PDB entry 8OQP | X-ray diffraction, 2.18 A resolution | chains C and D of the 4 polymer chains in the assembly

# Chain C (and D)
Molecule: Putative acyltransferase Rv0859
From: Mycobacterium tuberculosis H37Rv
Notes: EC 2.3.1.-; chain D of this document is another copy of the same molecule, construct and numbering; everything in this record applies to it too
UniProtKB: O53871 (Y0859_MYCTU); residues 1-403 here = UniProt positions 1-403
Amino-acid sequence (403 residues; each row starts with the number of its first residue):
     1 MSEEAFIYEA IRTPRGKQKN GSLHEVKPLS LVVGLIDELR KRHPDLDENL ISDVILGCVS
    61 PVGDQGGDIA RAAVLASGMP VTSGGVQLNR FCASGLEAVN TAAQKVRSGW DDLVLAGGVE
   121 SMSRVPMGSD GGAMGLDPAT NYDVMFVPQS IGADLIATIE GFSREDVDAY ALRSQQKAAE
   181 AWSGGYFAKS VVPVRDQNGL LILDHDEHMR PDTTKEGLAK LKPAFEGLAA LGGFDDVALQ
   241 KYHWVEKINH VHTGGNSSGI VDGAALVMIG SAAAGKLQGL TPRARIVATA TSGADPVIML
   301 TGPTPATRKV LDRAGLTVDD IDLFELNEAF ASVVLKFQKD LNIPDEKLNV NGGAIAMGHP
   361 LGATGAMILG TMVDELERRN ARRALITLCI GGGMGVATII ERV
Not modelled in the structure: 1
Ligand contacts:
  - 2-azanyl-5-sulfo-benzoic acid (VXZ), molecule 1: Tyr-8, Glu-9, Arg-42, Lys-189, Ser-190, Thr-281, Arg-283, Asp-374, Glu-377
  - 2-azanyl-5-sulfo-benzoic acid (VXZ), molecule 2: Tyr-186, Arg-378, Arg-379, Ala-381

# Chain C / chain D interface
Contacting residue pairs - 114 pairs, chain C then chain D:
  Lys-27(C) / Leu-136(D)  hydrogen bond (side chain-backbone)
  Lys-27(C) / Asp-137(D)
  Leu-29(C) / Ala-133(D)
  Leu-29(C) / Thr-140(D)
  Asp-53(C) / Arg-90(D)  salt bridge
  Pro-61(C) / Pro-61(D)  hydrophobic
  Pro-61(C) / Asp-130(D)
  Val-62(C) / Val-62(D)  hydrophobic
  Val-62(C) / Asp-130(D)
  Gly-63(C) / Asp-130(D)  hydrogen bond (backbone-backbone)
  Gly-63(C) / Gly-132(D)  hydrogen bond (backbone-backbone)
  Gly-63(C) / Ala-133(D)
  Gly-63(C) / Leu-136(D)
  Asp-64(C) / Ala-133(D)
  Asp-64(C) / Leu-136(D)
  Gly-66(C) / Asp-130(D)
  Gly-66(C) / Gly-132(D)
  Gly-66(C) / Ala-133(D)  hydrogen bond (backbone-backbone)
  Gly-67(C) / Phe-91(D)
  Gly-67(C) / Asp-130(D)  hydrogen bond (backbone-side chain)
  Gly-67(C) / Gly-132(D)
  Asp-68(C) / Asn-89(D)
  Asp-68(C) / Arg-90(D)
  Asp-68(C) / Phe-91(D)
  Asp-68(C) / Met-394(D)
  Arg-71(C) / Gly-392(D)  hydrogen bond (side chain-backbone)
  Arg-71(C) / Gly-393(D)
  Arg-71(C) / Met-394(D)
  Leu-75(C) / Pro-296(D)  hydrophobic
  Val-81(C) / Ala-294(D)
  Val-81(C) / Pro-296(D)
  Val-81(C) / Gly-393(D)
  Thr-82(C) / Ser-292(D)
  Thr-82(C) / Gly-293(D)
  Gly-84(C) / Arg-90(D)
  Gly-84(C) / Met-394(D)
  Gly-85(C) / Arg-90(D)
  Gly-85(C) / Met-394(D)
  Val-86(C) / Asn-89(D)
  Val-86(C) / Arg-90(D)
  Gln-87(C) / Gln-87(D)  hydrogen bond
  Gln-87(C) / Leu-88(D)
  Gln-87(C) / Asn-89(D)  hydrogen bond (backbone-backbone)
  Leu-88(C) / Gln-87(D)
  Asn-89(C) / Asp-68(D)
  Asn-89(C) / Val-86(D)
  Asn-89(C) / Gln-87(D)  hydrogen bond (backbone-backbone)
  Arg-90(C) / Asp-53(D)  salt bridge
  Arg-90(C) / Asp-68(D)
  Arg-90(C) / Gly-84(D)
  Arg-90(C) / Gly-85(D)
  Arg-90(C) / Val-86(D)
  Phe-91(C) / Gly-67(D)
  Phe-91(C) / Asp-68(D)
  Glu-97(C) / Lys-105(D)  salt bridge
  Thr-101(C) / Lys-105(D)
  Gln-104(C) / Gln-104(D)
  Gln-104(C) / Lys-105(D)  hydrogen bond
  Gln-104(C) / Ser-108(D)  hydrogen bond
  Gln-104(C) / Trp-110(D)
  Gln-104(C) / Asp-111(D)  hydrogen bond
  Lys-105(C) / Glu-97(D)  salt bridge
  Lys-105(C) / Thr-101(D)  hydrogen bond
  Lys-105(C) / Gln-104(D)  hydrogen bond
  Arg-107(C) / Ser-108(D)  hydrogen bond (side chain-backbone)
  Arg-107(C) / Trp-110(D)
  Ser-108(C) / Gln-104(D)  hydrogen bond
  Ser-108(C) / Arg-107(D)  hydrogen bond (backbone-side chain)
  Trp-110(C) / Gln-104(D)
  Trp-110(C) / Arg-107(D)
  Trp-110(C) / Ile-286(D)
  Trp-110(C) / Val-287(D)
  Trp-110(C) / Ala-288(D)  hydrophobic
  Trp-110(C) / Thr-289(D)
  Trp-110(C) / Arg-313(D)  hydrogen bond (backbone-side chain)
  Asp-111(C) / Gln-104(D)  hydrogen bond
  Asp-130(C) / Pro-61(D)
  Asp-130(C) / Val-62(D)
  Asp-130(C) / Gly-63(D)  hydrogen bond (backbone-backbone)
  Asp-130(C) / Gly-66(D)
  Asp-130(C) / Gly-67(D)  hydrogen bond (side chain-backbone)
  Gly-131(C) / Gly-63(D)
  Gly-131(C) / Gly-67(D)
  Gly-132(C) / Gly-63(D)  hydrogen bond (backbone-backbone)
  Gly-132(C) / Gly-66(D)
  Gly-132(C) / Gly-67(D)
  Ala-133(C) / Leu-29(D)  hydrophobic
  Met-134(C) / Gly-67(D)
  Met-134(C) / Ala-72(D)  hydrophobic
  Met-134(C) / Leu-75(D)  hydrophobic
  Leu-136(C) / Lys-27(D)
  Asp-137(C) / Lys-27(D)  salt bridge
  Thr-140(C) / Leu-29(D)
  Val-144(C) / Leu-75(D)
  Ile-286(C) / Trp-110(D)
  Val-287(C) / Trp-110(D)
  Ala-288(C) / Trp-110(D)  hydrophobic
  Thr-289(C) / Trp-110(D)
  Thr-291(C) / Ser-52(D)
  Ser-292(C) / Thr-82(D)
  Gly-293(C) / Val-81(D)
  Gly-293(C) / Thr-82(D)
  Ala-294(C) / Val-81(D)
  Pro-296(C) / Val-81(D)
  Arg-313(C) / Trp-110(D)  hydrogen bond (side chain-backbone)
  Gly-392(C) / Arg-71(D)  hydrogen bond (backbone-side chain)
  Gly-392(C) / Leu-75(D)
  Gly-392(C) / Val-81(D)
  Gly-393(C) / Arg-71(D)
  Gly-393(C) / Val-81(D)
  Met-394(C) / Asp-68(D)
  Met-394(C) / Arg-71(D)
  Met-394(C) / Gly-84(D)
  Met-394(C) / Gly-85(D)
Also at the interface, not in a pair above, chain C (59 interface residues in all): Ser-52, Ile-69, Ala-72, Ala-76, Gly-109, Asp-295, Lys-309
Also at the interface, not in a pair above, chain D (56 interface residues in all): Asp-64, Ala-76, Gly-131, Val-144, Thr-291, Asp-295, Gly-391

# Summary
The interface between chain C and chain D involves 59 residues on one side and 56 on the other; the contacts
include 24 hydrogen bonds and 5 salt bridges. Among the polar pairs are Asp-53(C)/Arg-90(D),
Glu-97(C)/Lys-105(D) and Asp-137(C)/Lys-27(D). Chain C binds 2-azanyl-5-sulfo-benzoic acid.
Both chains are Putative acyltransferase Rv0859 (Mycobacterium tuberculosis H37Rv). Entry 8OQP (Structure of
Mycobacterium tuberculosis beta-oxidation trifunctional enzyme in complex with Fragment-M-76) was determined
by X-ray diffraction (same publication as 8OPU, 8OPV, 8OPW, 8OPX, 8OPY, 8OQL and 10 further entries).
